Entry 2OVD (X-ray diffraction, 1.80 A resolution); this record covers chain A.

# Chain A
Name: Complement component 8, gamma polypeptide
From: Homo sapiens
Reference sequence: Q14CU0 (Q14CU0_HUMAN); residues 1-182 here correspond to UniProt positions 21-202 (UniProt number = residue number + 20)
Amino-acid sequence (182 residues; numbered 1 to 182; the number before each row is that of its first residue):
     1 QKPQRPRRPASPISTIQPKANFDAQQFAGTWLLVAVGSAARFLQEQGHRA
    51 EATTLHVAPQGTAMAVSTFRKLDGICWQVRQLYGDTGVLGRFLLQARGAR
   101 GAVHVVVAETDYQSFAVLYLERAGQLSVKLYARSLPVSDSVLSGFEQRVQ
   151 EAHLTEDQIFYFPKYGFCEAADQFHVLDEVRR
Unresolved in the structure: 1-10, 42-49, 181-182
Sequence notes: engineered mutation A40 (Cys60 in Q14CU0)
Cystine bridges: C76-C168

# Summary
Chain A is Complement component 8, gamma polypeptide (Homo sapiens); the structure, Crystal Structure of Human
Complement Protein C8gamma with Laurate, was determined by X-ray diffraction, deposited together with 2OVA and
2OVE.
